PDB entry 8GHK | electron microscopy, 3.47 A resolution | chains B and N of the 7 polymer chains in the assembly

# Chain B
Name: Hemagglutinin
Organism: Influenza A virus
Amino-acid sequence (480 residues; each row starts with the number of its first residue; note: 9 numbers in that range are skipped by the numbering (no residue carries them; nothing is unmodelled there)):
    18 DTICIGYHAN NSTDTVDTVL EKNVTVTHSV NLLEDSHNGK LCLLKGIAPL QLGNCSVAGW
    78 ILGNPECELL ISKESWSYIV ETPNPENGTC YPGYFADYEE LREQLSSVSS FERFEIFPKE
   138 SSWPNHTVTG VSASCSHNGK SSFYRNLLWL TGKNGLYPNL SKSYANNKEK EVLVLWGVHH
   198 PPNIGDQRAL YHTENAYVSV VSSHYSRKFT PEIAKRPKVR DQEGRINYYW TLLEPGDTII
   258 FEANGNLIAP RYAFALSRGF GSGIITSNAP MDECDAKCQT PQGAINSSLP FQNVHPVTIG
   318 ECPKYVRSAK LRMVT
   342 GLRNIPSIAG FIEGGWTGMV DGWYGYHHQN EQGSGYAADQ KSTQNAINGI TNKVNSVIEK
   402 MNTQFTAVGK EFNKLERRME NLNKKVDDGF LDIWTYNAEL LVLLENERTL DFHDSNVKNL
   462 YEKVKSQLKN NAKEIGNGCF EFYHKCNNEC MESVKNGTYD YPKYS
Unresolved in the structure: 18-37, 342-390, 405-406, 465-506
Cystine bridges: Cys-72/Cys-84, Cys-107/Cys-152, Cys-295/Cys-319
Covalently attached groups: N-acetylglucosamine (NAG) linked to Asn-71, Asn-104, Asn-142, Asn-176

# Chain N
Name: GS10-X6-BE4 Fab light chain
Organism: Homo sapiens
Notes: antibody fragment or engineered binder
Amino-acid sequence (126 residues; numbered 1 to 126; the number before each row is that of its first residue):
     1 MSSAQFLGLL LLCFQGTRCE IQMTQTTSSL SASLGDRVTI SCRASQDIYN YLNWYQQQPD
    61 GAVKLLIYYT SKLHSGVPSR FSGSGSGTDY SLTITNLEQE DIATYFCQQG YTLPYTFGGG
   121 TKLEIK
Unresolved in the structure: 1-20, 124-126
Cystine bridges: Cys-42/Cys-107

# How chain B and chain N interact
Contacting residue pairs - 10 pairs, chain B then chain N:
  Ile-133(B) with Tyr-69(N)
  Ser-138(B) with Ser-71(N), hydrogen bond
  Lys-179(B) with Asn-50(N); Ser-86(N)
  Tyr-181(B) with Tyr-69(N)
  Ala-182(B) with Tyr-49(N), hydrophobic; Tyr-51(N), hydrogen bond (backbone-side chain)
  Asn-184(B) with Tyr-51(N), hydrogen bond; Gly-110(N); Tyr-111(N), hydrogen bond (side chain-backbone)
Interface residues without a listed pair, chain B (9 interface residues in all): Glu-132, Pro-135, Glu-137
Interface residues without a listed pair, chain N (12 interface residues in all): Thr-70, Lys-72, Gly-83, Ser-84

# In short
9 residues of chain B face 12 of chain N across their interface, with 4 hydrogen bonds. Polar contacts include
Ser-138(B)/Ser-71(N), Ala-182(B)/Tyr-51(N) and Asn-184(B)/Tyr-51(N). Covalently linked N-acetylglucosamine: at
Asn-71(B), Asn-104(B), Asn-142(B) and Asn-176(B).
Chain B is Hemagglutinin (Influenza A virus) and chain N is GS10-X6-BE4 Fab light chain (Homo sapiens); the
structure, CryoEM structure of Influenza A virus A/Melbourner/1/1946 (H1N1) hemagglutinin bound to GS10-X6-BE4
Fab, was determined by electron microscopy (same publication as 8SJ9, 8V7O and 8F38).
